PDB entry 1NVK | X-ray diffraction, 1.80 A resolution | chain A

[Chain A]
Name: DNA beta-glucosyltransferase
Organism: Enterobacteria phage T4
Notes: EC 2.4.1.27
Reference sequence: P04547 (GSTB_BPT4); numbering as in UniProt (aligned over 1-351)
Sequence (351 residues; numbered 1 to 351; the number before each row is that of its first residue):
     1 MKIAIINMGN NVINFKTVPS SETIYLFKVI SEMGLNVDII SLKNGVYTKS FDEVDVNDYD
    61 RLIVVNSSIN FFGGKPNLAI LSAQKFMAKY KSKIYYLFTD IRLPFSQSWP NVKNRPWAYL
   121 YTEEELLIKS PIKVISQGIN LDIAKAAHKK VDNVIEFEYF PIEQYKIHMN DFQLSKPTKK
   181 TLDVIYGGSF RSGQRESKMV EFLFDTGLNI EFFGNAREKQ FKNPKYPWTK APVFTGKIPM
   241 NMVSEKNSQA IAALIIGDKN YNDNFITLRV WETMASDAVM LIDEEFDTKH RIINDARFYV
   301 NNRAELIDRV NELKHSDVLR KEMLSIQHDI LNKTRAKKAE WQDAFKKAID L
Ligand contacts: UDP (uridine-5'-diphosphate): V18, G187, G188, S189, R191, R195, F213, G214, K237, I238, P239, M240, V243, I256, Y261, T267, L268, R269, E272

[Overview]
Chain A binds UDP.
Chain A is DNA beta-glucosyltransferase (Enterobacteria phage T4); the structure, T4 phage BGT in complex with
UDP and a Mn2+ ion at 1.8 A resolution, was determined by X-ray diffraction, deposited together with 1NZD,
1NZF and 1J39.
